PDB entry 7ENP | electron microscopy, 3.40 A resolution | chains 2 and 3 of the 4 polymer chains in the assembly

Chain 2:
Name: VP2 of O type FMDV capsid protein
From: Foot-and-mouth disease virus - type O
Sequence (218 residues; each row starts with the number of its first residue):
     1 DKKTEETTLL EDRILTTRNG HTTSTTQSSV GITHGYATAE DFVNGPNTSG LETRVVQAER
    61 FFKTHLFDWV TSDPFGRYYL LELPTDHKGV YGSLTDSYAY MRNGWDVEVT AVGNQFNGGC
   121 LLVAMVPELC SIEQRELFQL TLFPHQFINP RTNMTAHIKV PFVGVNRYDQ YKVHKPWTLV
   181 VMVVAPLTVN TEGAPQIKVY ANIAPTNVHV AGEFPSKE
Disordered / not traced: 1-12

Chain 3:
Name: VP3 of O type FMDV capsid protein
From: Foot-and-mouth disease virus - type O
Sequence (220 residues; each row starts with the number of its first residue):
     1 GIFPVACSDG YGGLVTTDPK TADPVYGKVF NPPRNMLPGR FTNLLDVAEA CPTFLHFDGD
    61 VPYVTTKTDS DRVLAQFDLS LAAKHMSNTF LAGLAQYYTQ YSGTVNLHFM FTGPTDAKAR
   121 YMIAYAPPGM EPPKTPEAAA HCIHAEWDTG LNSKFTFSIP YLSAADYAYT ASDAAETTNV
   181 QGWVCLFQIT HGKAEGDALV VLASAGKDFE LRLPVDARQQ
Disordered / not traced: 220

How chain 2 and chain 3 interact:
Contacting residue pairs (45; chain 2 residue first):
  Asn47(2) with Tyr161(3); Leu162(3); Ser163(3), hydrogen bond (side chain-backbone); Ala164(3), hydrogen bond (side chain-backbone); Ala165(3); Asp166(3)
  Thr48(2) with Tyr161(3); Leu162(3)
  Ser49(2) with Tyr161(3), hydrogen bond (side chain-backbone)
  Leu51(2) with Ile143(3), hydrophobic
  Asp96(2) with Met130(3)
  Ala99(2) with Pro127(3), hydrophobic; Pro128(3)
  Tyr100(2) with Pro128(3); Leu162(3); Ser163(3); Ala164(3)
  Asn166(2) with Ala164(3); Ala165(3)
  Arg167(2) with Ala164(3); Asp166(3), salt bridge
  Tyr168(2) with Ala164(3)
  Ala211(2) with Leu162(3), hydrophobic
  Gly212(2) with Pro127(3); Leu162(3)
  Glu213(2) with Pro127(3); His141(3); Cys142(3); Ile143(3)
  Phe214(2) with Pro128(3); Gly129(3); Met130(3), hydrophobic; His141(3); Cys142(3)
  Pro215(2) with Met130(3); Glu131(3); Pro133(3), hydrophobic; Ala138(3); Cys142(3)
  Ser216(2) with Ala138(3); His141(3)
  Lys217(2) with Met130(3)
  Glu218(2) with Thr135(3); Ala138(3); His141(3), salt bridge
Interface residues without a listed pair, chain 2 (20 interface residues in all): Pro46, Gln170
Interface residues without a listed pair, chain 3 (20 interface residues in all): Lys134, Pro160, Val180

In short:
The chain 2/chain 3 interface involves 20 residues from each chain, with 3 hydrogen bonds and 2 salt bridges.
Polar contacts include Arg167(2)-Asp166(3), Glu218(2)-His141(3) and Asn47(2)-Ser163(3).
Here chain 2 is VP2 of O type FMDV capsid protein and chain 3 is VP3 of O type FMDV capsid protein, both from
Foot-and-mouth disease virus - type O. Entry 7ENP (wild type of O type Foot-and-mouth disease virus) was
determined by electron microscopy, deposited together with 7ENO.
